Entry 6ZZT (X-ray diffraction, 2.60 A resolution); this record covers chains B and D of the 4 polymer chains in the assembly.

[Chain B (and D)]
Molecule: Borneol dehydrogenase
Source organism: Salvia rosmarinus
Notes: chain D of this document is another copy of the same molecule, construct and numbering; everything in this record applies to it too
Chain sequence (290 residues; row label = number of the first residue in the row; numbers below 1 keep their minus sign (Met-20 is residue -20)):
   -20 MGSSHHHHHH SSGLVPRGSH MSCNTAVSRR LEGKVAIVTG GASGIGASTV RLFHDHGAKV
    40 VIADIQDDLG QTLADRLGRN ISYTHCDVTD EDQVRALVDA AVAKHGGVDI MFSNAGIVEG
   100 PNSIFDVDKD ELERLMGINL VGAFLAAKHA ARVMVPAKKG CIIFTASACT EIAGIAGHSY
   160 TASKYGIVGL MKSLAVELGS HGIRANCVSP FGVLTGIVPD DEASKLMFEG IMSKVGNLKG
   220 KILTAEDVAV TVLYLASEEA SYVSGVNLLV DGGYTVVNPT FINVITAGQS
Disordered / not traced: -20 to 7, 194-205, 267-269 (chain D: -20 to 7, 197-203, 267-269)
What the authors report for this chain:
  - binding site for the ligand NAD: Val97, Gly191, Ile196
  - catalytic residues: Ser146, Tyr159, Lys163
  - catalytic residues: Tyr159, Lys163 (by similarity / conservation)
  - mutagenesis - S146A, Y159A: abolished catalytic activity
  - specificity-determining residues: Val97, Gly99, Gly191
  - mutagenesis - G191F: decreased catalytic activity on exo-1 a

[How chain B and chain D interact]
Residue-residue contacts (45):
  Pro100(B) - Phe260(D)  hydrophobic
  Ile151(B) - Thr254(D)
  Ile151(B) - Val255(D)
  Ile151(B) - Val256(D)
  Ile151(B) - Asn257(D)
  Ala152(B) - Val255(D)  hydrogen bond (backbone-backbone)
  Ala152(B) - Val256(D)
  Ala152(B) - Asn257(D)  hydrogen bond (backbone-backbone)
  Gly153(B) - Phe260(D)
  Gly153(B) - Ile261(D)
  Ile154(B) - Phe260(D)  hydrophobic
  Ile210(B) - Val263(D)  hydrophobic
  Ile210(B) - Ile264(D)  hydrophobic
  Val214(B) - Thr259(D)
  Val214(B) - Phe260(D)  hydrophobic
  Val214(B) - Val263(D)  hydrophobic
  Tyr253(B) - Asn257(D)  hydrogen bond (backbone-side chain)
  Tyr253(B) - Thr259(D)  hydrogen bond (side chain-backbone)
  Tyr253(B) - Phe260(D)  hydrogen bond (side chain-backbone)
  Thr254(B) - Ile151(D)
  Val255(B) - Ile151(D)
  Val255(B) - Ala152(D)  hydrogen bond (backbone-backbone)
  Val256(B) - Ile151(D)
  Val256(B) - Ala152(D)
  Val256(B) - Asn257(D)  hydrogen bond (backbone-side chain)
  Asn257(B) - Ile151(D)
  Asn257(B) - Ala152(D)  hydrogen bond (backbone-backbone)
  Asn257(B) - Tyr253(D)  hydrogen bond (backbone-side chain)
  Asn257(B) - Val256(D)  hydrogen bond (side chain-backbone)
  Asn257(B) - Pro258(D)
  Pro258(B) - Asn257(D)
  Pro258(B) - Thr259(D)
  Thr259(B) - Lys213(D)
  Thr259(B) - Val214(D)
  Thr259(B) - Tyr253(D)  hydrogen bond (backbone-side chain)
  Thr259(B) - Pro258(D)
  Phe260(B) - Pro100(D)
  Phe260(B) - Gly153(D)
  Phe260(B) - Val192(D)  hydrophobic
  Phe260(B) - Val214(D)  hydrophobic
  Phe260(B) - Tyr253(D)  hydrogen bond (backbone-side chain)
  Ile261(B) - Pro100(D)  hydrophobic
  Ile261(B) - Gly153(D)
  Val263(B) - Lys213(D)
  Val263(B) - Val214(D)  hydrophobic
Interface residues without a listed pair, chain B (19 interface residues in all): Met211, Lys213
Interface residues without a listed pair, chain D (20 interface residues in all): Ile154, Ile210

[Summary]
Chain B and chain D form an interface of 19 and 20 residues respectively, with 12 hydrogen bonds. Among the
polar pairs are Tyr253(B)-Asn257(D), Tyr253(B)-Thr259(D) and Tyr253(B)-Phe260(D). From the paper: catalytic
residues Ser146(B), Tyr159(B) and Lys163(B); S146A and Y159A of chain B abolish catalytic activity.
Both chains are Borneol dehydrogenase (Salvia rosmarinus). Entry 6ZZT (Structure of the borneol dehydrogenases
of Salvia rosmarinus (high salt condition)) was determined by X-ray diffraction, deposited together with 6ZYZ
and 6ZZ0.
